PDB entry 6WXF | electron microscopy, 4.30 A resolution (low resolution: residue-level contacts below are approximate; hydrogen-bond / salt-bridge calls are withheld) | chains M and O of the 39 polymer chains in the assembly

Chain M (and O):
Protein: Intermediate capsid protein VP6
Source organism: Rotavirus A (strain RVA/Monkey/United States/RRV/1975/G3P5B[3])
Notes: chain O of this document is another copy of the same molecule, construct and numbering; everything in this record applies to it too
Reference sequence: B2BN53 (VP6_ROTRH); numbering as in UniProt (aligned over 1-397)
Sequence (397 residues; numbered 1 to 397; the number before each row is that of its first residue):
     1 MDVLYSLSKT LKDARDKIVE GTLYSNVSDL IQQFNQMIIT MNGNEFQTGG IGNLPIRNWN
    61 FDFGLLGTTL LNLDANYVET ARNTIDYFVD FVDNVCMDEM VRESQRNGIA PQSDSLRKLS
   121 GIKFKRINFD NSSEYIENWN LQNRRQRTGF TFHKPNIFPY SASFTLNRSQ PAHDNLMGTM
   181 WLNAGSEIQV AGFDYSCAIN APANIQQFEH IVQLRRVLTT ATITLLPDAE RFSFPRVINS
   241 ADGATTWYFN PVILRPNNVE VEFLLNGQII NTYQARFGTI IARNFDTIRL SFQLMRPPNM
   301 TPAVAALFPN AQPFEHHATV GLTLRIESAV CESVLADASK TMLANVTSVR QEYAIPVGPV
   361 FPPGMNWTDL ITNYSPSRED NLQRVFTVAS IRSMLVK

Chain M / chain O interface:
Residue-residue contacts (85; chain M residue first):
  Arg-15(M) / Glu-137(O)
  Asp-16(M) / Asp-130(O)
  Asp-16(M) / Asn-131(O)
  Asp-16(M) / Ser-132(O)
  Lys-17(M) / Phe-129(O)
  Lys-17(M) / Asp-130(O)
  Val-19(M) / Asn-128(O)
  Val-19(M) / Asn-131(O)
  Glu-20(M) / Lys-125(O)
  Glu-20(M) / Asn-128(O)
  Gly-21(M) / Lys-125(O)
  Gly-21(M) / Arg-126(O)
  Thr-22(M) / Asn-128(O)
  Thr-22(M) / Phe-129(O)
  Leu-23(M) / Gln-33(O)
  Leu-23(M) / Gln-36(O)
  Ser-25(M) / Asp-29(O)
  Asn-26(M) / Asp-29(O)
  Asn-26(M) / Gln-33(O)
  Asn-26(M) / Phe-129(O)
  Asn-72(M) / Gln-36(O)
  Asn-72(M) / Arg-126(O)
  Arg-82(M) / Arg-144(O)
  Asp-86(M) / Gln-146(O)
  His-153(M) / His-153(O)
  Asn-156(M) / Thr-279(O)
  Asn-156(M) / Glu-327(O)
  Tyr-160(M) / Leu-226(O)
  Tyr-160(M) / Pro-227(O)
  Tyr-160(M) / Phe-277(O)
  Pro-171(M) / Thr-301(O)
  Ala-172(M) / Thr-301(O)
  Glu-187(M) / Arg-325(O)
  Arg-231(M) / Leu-226(O)
  Arg-231(M) / Pro-227(O)
  Arg-231(M) / Asp-228(O)
  Arg-231(M) / Glu-230(O)
  Phe-234(M) / Asp-228(O)
  Phe-234(M) / Ser-233(O)
  Phe-234(M) / Ile-253(O)
  Pro-235(M) / Pro-251(O)
  Pro-235(M) / Val-252(O)
  Pro-235(M) / Ile-253(O)
  Arg-236(M) / Asp-228(O)
  Arg-236(M) / Ile-253(O)
  Val-237(M) / Val-252(O)
  Val-237(M) / Ile-253(O)
  Val-237(M) / Val-304(O)
  Ile-238(M) / Arg-255(O)
  Asn-239(M) / Arg-255(O)
  Ala-244(M) / Asn-299(O)
  Thr-245(M) / Asn-299(O)
  Thr-245(M) / Met-300(O)
  Thr-245(M) / Thr-301(O)
  Thr-246(M) / Pro-297(O)
  Thr-246(M) / Asn-299(O)
  Thr-246(M) / Met-300(O)
  Thr-246(M) / Thr-301(O)
  Thr-246(M) / Val-304(O)
  Trp-247(M) / Thr-301(O)
  Tyr-248(M) / Leu-307(O)
  Tyr-248(M) / His-316(O)
  Asp-337(M) / Glu-327(O)
  Ala-338(M) / His-153(O)
  Ala-338(M) / Glu-327(O)
  Ala-338(M) / Ser-328(O)
  Lys-340(M) / Ser-328(O)
  Thr-341(M) / Thr-151(O)
  Thr-341(M) / Val-330(O)
  Ala-344(M) / Thr-220(O)
  Ala-344(M) / Thr-222(O)
  Ala-344(M) / Ile-281(O)
  Asn-345(M) / Thr-220(O)
  Thr-347(M) / Ile-281(O)
  Ser-348(M) / Thr-220(O)
  Ser-348(M) / Arg-283(O)
  Gln-351(M) / Asn-271(O)
  Gln-351(M) / Tyr-273(O)
  Gln-351(M) / Arg-283(O)
  Glu-352(M) / Arg-283(O)
  Asn-366(M) / Arg-276(O)
  Lys-397(M) / Glu-137(O)
  Lys-397(M) / Gly-149(O)
  Lys-397(M) / Thr-151(O)
  Lys-397(M) / Val-330(O)
Other interface residues (no listed pair), chain M (48 interface residues in all): Lys-12, Ala-184, Ser-339, Leu-343, Thr-368
Other interface residues (no listed pair), chain O (53 interface residues in all): Gln-32, Glu-134, Thr-148, Leu-254, Gly-278, Ala-303, Phe-308, Ala-329

In short:
48 residues of chain M face 53 of chain O across their interface.
Chain M and chain O are both Intermediate capsid protein VP6 (Rotavirus A (strain RVA/Monkey/United
States/RRV/1975/G3P5B[3])); the structure, Cryo-EM reconstruction of VP5*/VP8* assembly from rhesus rotavirus
particles - Intermediate conformation, was determined by electron microscopy (same publication as 6WXE and
6WXG).
